7CGP - chains B and C of the 15 polymer chains in the assembly; structure by electron microscopy, 3.70 A resolution.

== Chain B ==
Name: Acylglycerol kinase, mitochondrial
Organism: Homo sapiens
Notes: EC 2.7.1.107, 2.7.1.138, 2.7.1.94
UniProtKB: Q53H12 (AGK_HUMAN); numbering as in UniProt (aligned over 1-422)
Chain sequence (422 residues; each row starts with the number of its first residue):
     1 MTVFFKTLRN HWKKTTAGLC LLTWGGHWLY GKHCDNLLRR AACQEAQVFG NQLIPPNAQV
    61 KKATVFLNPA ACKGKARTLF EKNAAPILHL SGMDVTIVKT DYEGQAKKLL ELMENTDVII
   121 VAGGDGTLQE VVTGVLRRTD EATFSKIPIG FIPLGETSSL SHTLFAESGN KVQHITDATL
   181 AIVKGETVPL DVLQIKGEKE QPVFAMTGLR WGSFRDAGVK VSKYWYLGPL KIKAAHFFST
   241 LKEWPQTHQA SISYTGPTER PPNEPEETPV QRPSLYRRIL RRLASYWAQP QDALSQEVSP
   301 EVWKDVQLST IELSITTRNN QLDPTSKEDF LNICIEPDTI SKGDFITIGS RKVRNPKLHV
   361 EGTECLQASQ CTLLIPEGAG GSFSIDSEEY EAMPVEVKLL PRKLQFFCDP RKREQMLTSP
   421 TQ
Not modelled in the structure: 1-22, 258-301, 378-381, 416-422
Curated features (UniProtKB/Swiss-Prot):
  - region: T15 to G31 (Hydrophobic)
  - modified residue: K6 (N6-acetyllysine)
  - natural variant: R137 to Q422 (deletion: In MTDPS10), Q291 to Q422 (deletion: In MTDPS10), K327 to Q422 (deletion: In MTDPS10)
  - mutagenesis: G126 (G126E: Abolishes lipid kinase activity. Does not affect ability to associate with the TIM22 complex and mediate import of transmembrane proteins into the mitochondrial inner membrane)

== Chain C ==
Name: Mitochondrial import inner membrane translocase subunit Tim29
Organism: Homo sapiens
UniProtKB: Q9BSF4 (TIM29_HUMAN); numbering as in UniProt (aligned over 1-260)
Chain sequence (260 residues; numbered 1 to 260; the number before each row is that of its first residue):
     1 MAAAALRRFW SRRRAEAGDA VVAKPGVWAR LGSWARALLR DYAEACRDAS AEARARPGRA
    61 AVYVGLLGGA AACFTLAPSE GAFEEALLEA SGTLLLLAPA TRNRESEAFV QRLLWLRGRG
   121 RLRYVNLGLC SLVYEAPFDA QASLYQARCR YLQPRWTDFP GRVLDVGFVG RWWVLGAWMR
   181 DCDINDDEFL HLPAHLRVVG PQQLHSETNE RLFDEKYKPV VLTDDQVDQA LWEEQVLQKE
   241 KKDRLALSQA HSLVQAEAPR
Not modelled in the structure: 1-20, 56, 245-260
Reported in the primary citation:
  - mutagenesis - E107K/Q111A: decreased binding to chaperone

== Interface between chain B and chain C ==
Pairs across the interface (10):
  H33(B) - R155(C)
  R40(B) - Y151(C)  hydrogen bond (side chain-backbone)
  R40(B) - L152(C)
  R40(B) - Q153(C)  hydrogen bond (side chain-backbone)
  Q44(B) - L152(C)
  Q47(B) - L152(C)
  N51(B) - Q146(C)  hydrogen bond
  K82(B) - Y151(C)
  P86(B) - Y145(C)  hydrophobic
  L90(B) - Y145(C)  hydrophobic
Other interface residues (no listed pair), chain B (12 interface residues in all): N36, R39, C43, H89
Other interface residues (no listed pair), chain C (8 interface residues in all): C149, R150
Interface features reported in the paper:
  - residue pairs: R40(B)-Y151(C) (hydrogen bond), R40(B)-Q153(C) (hydrogen bond)

== Overview ==
12 residues of chain B face 8 of chain C across their interface, with 3 hydrogen bonds. Polar contacts include
R40(B)-Y151(C), R40(B)-Q153(C) and N51(B)-Q146(C). The paper describes hydrogen bonds between R40(B) and
Y151(C) and R40(B) and Q153(C). From the paper: E107K/Q111A of chain C reduce binding to chaperone.
Chain B is Acylglycerol kinase, mitochondrial and chain C is Mitochondrial import inner membrane translocase
subunit Tim29, both from Homo sapiens; the structure, Cryo-EM structure of the human mitochondrial translocase
TIM22 complex at 3.7 angstrom, was determined by electron microscopy.
